8Z4C - chains H and L; structure by X-ray diffraction, 2.06 A resolution.

[Chain H]
Protein: Fab 59D8 heavy chain
Source organism: Mus musculus
Notes: antibody fragment or engineered binder
Amino-acid sequence (222 residues; each row starts with the number of its first residue):
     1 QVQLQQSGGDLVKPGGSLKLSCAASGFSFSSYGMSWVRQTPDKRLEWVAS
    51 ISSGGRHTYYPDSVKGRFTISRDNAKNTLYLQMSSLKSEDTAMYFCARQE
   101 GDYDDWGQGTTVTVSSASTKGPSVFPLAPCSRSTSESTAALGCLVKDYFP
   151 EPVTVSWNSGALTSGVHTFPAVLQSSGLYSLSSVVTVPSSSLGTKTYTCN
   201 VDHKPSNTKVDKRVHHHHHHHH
Not modelled in the structure: 132-134, 220-222
Cystine bridges: Cys22-Cys96, Cys143-Cys199

[Chain L]
Protein: Fab 59D8 light chain
Source organism: Mus musculus
Notes: antibody fragment or engineered binder
Amino-acid sequence (220 residues; each row starts with the number of its first residue):
     1 DIELTQSPLTLSVIIGQPASISCKSSQSLLYSDGTTYLNWLLQRPGQSPK
    51 RLIYLVSKVDSGVPDRFTGSGSGTDFTLKISRVEAEDLGVYYCWQGTHFP
   101 FTFGSGTKLELKRRTVAAPSVFIFPPSDEQLKSGTASVVCLLNNFYPREA
   151 KVQWKVDNALQSGNSQESVTEQDSKDSTYSLSSTLTLSKADYEKHKVYAC
   201 EVTHQGLSSPVTKSFNRGEC
Cystine bridges: Cys23-Cys93, Cys140-Cys200

[How chain H and chain L interact]
Disulfides between the chains: Cys130(H)-Cys220(L)
Pairs across the interface (73; chain H residue first):
  Val37(H) - Phe103(L)  hydrophobic
  Gln39(H) - Gln43(L)  hydrogen bond
  Gln39(H) - Tyr92(L)  hydrogen bond
  Lys43(H) - Tyr92(L)  hydrogen bond (backbone-side chain)
  Leu45(H) - Leu41(L)  hydrophobic
  Leu45(H) - Tyr92(L)  hydrophobic
  Leu45(H) - Phe103(L)  hydrophobic
  Trp47(H) - Phe99(L)  hydrophobic
  Trp47(H) - Pro100(L)  hydrophobic
  Trp47(H) - Phe101(L)
  Trp47(H) - Phe103(L)
  Ser50(H) - Phe101(L)
  Tyr59(H) - Phe99(L)  hydrophobic
  Phe95(H) - Pro49(L)
  Glu100(H) - Phe101(L)
  Gly101(H) - Trp94(L)  hydrogen bond (backbone-side chain)
  Gly101(H) - Gly96(L)
  Gly101(H) - Phe101(L)
  Asp102(H) - Tyr37(L)
  Asp102(H) - Asn39(L)  hydrogen bond
  Asp102(H) - Arg51(L)  hydrogen bond (backbone-side chain)
  Tyr103(H) - Arg51(L)
  Tyr103(H) - Trp94(L)
  Tyr103(H) - Phe101(L)
  Tyr103(H) - Phe103(L)  hydrophobic
  Asp104(H) - Arg51(L)
  Trp106(H) - Leu41(L)  hydrophobic
  Trp106(H) - Pro49(L)
  Gly107(H) - Ser48(L)  hydrogen bond (backbone-side chain)
  Gln108(H) - Ser48(L)
  Val124(H) - Glu129(L)
  Phe125(H) - Ser127(L)
  Phe125(H) - Glu129(L)
  Phe125(H) - Gln130(L)
  Pro126(H) - Ser127(L)
  Leu127(H) - Phe124(L)
  Leu127(H) - Val139(L)  hydrophobic
  Ala128(H) - Phe124(L)
  Ala128(H) - Pro125(L)
  Pro129(H) - Ile123(L)
  Pro129(H) - Phe124(L)
  Cys130(H) - Pro125(L)  hydrophobic
  Cys130(H) - Cys220(L)  disulfide
  Thr138(H) - Phe122(L)
  Ala140(H) - Phe122(L)  hydrophobic
  Ala140(H) - Phe124(L)
  Leu144(H) - Ser137(L)
  Lys146(H) - Gln130(L)
  Lys146(H) - Ser137(L)
  His167(H) - Asn143(L)  hydrogen bond
  His167(H) - Asn144(L)
  His167(H) - Asp173(L)
  His167(H) - Ser180(L)  hydrogen bond
  Phe169(H) - Leu141(L)  hydrophobic
  Phe169(H) - Ser168(L)
  Phe169(H) - Thr170(L)
  Phe169(H) - Ser180(L)
  Phe169(H) - Leu181(L)
  Phe169(H) - Ser182(L)
  Pro170(H) - Ser168(L)  hydrogen bond (backbone-side chain)
  Pro170(H) - Val169(L)
  Val172(H) - Gln166(L)
  Val172(H) - Glu167(L)
  Val172(H) - Ser168(L)
  Leu173(H) - Gln166(L)  hydrogen bond (backbone-side chain)
  Gln174(H) - Gln166(L)
  Ser182(H) - Ser182(L)  hydrogen bond
  Val184(H) - Leu141(L)  hydrophobic
  Thr186(H) - Asn143(L)  hydrogen bond
  Lys212(H) - Glu129(L)  salt bridge
  His218(H) - Pro126(L)
  His219(H) - Asp128(L)
  His219(H) - Cys220(L)
Other interface residues (no listed pair), chain H (44 interface residues in all): Arg44, Glu46, Pro61, Ala139, Thr168
Other interface residues (no listed pair), chain L (43 interface residues in all): Ser105, Ser120, Thr135, Thr186, Phe215

[Overview]
44 residues of chain H and 43 residues of chain L are in contact, with 1 disulfide bond, 13 hydrogen bonds and
1 salt bridge. Among the polar pairs are Lys212(H)-Glu129(L), Gln39(H)-Gln43(L) and Gln39(H)-Tyr92(L).
Here chain H is Fab 59D8 heavy chain and chain L is Fab 59D8 light chain, both from Mus musculus. Entry 8Z4C
(The Fab fragment of anti-Fibrin monoclonal antibody 59D8) was determined by X-ray diffraction.
